Entry 8IXP (X-ray diffraction, 2.45 A resolution); this record covers chains A and C of the 4 polymer chains in the assembly.

Chain A (and C):
Molecule: Glycosyltransferase
Organism: Streptomyces lincolnensis
Notes: chain C of this document is another copy of the same molecule, construct and numbering; everything in this record applies to it too
UniProt: A9Y8T1 (A9Y8T1_STRLN); residues 1-436 here = UniProt positions 1-436
Chain sequence (451 residues; each row starts with the number of its first residue):
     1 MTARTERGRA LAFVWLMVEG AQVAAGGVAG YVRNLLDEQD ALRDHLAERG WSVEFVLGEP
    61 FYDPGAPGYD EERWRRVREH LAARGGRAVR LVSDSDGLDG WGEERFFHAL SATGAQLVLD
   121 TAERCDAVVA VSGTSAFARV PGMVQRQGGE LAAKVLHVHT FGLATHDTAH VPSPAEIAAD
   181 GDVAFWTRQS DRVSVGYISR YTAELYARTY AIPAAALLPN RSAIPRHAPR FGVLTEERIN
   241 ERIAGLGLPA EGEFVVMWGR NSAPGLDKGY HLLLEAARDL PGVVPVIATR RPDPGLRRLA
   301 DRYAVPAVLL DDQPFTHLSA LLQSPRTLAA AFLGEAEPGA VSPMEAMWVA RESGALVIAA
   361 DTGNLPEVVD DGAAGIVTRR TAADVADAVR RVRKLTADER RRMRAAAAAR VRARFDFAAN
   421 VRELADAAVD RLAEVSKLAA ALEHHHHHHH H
Not modelled in the structure: 1-7, 437-451 (chain C: 1-8, 245-253, 439-451)
Sequence notes: expression tag (437-451)

Interface between chain A and chain C:
Pairs across the interface (52; chain A residue first):
  Phe61(A) - Leu119(C)  hydrophobic
  Phe61(A) - Gln147(C)  hydrogen bond (backbone-side chain)
  Arg78(A) - Glu123(C)  salt bridge
  Val89(A) - Gln116(C)
  Val89(A) - Asp120(C)
  Arg90(A) - Gln116(C)  hydrogen bond (backbone-side chain)
  Arg90(A) - Glu123(C)  salt bridge
  Arg90(A) - Leu151(C)
  Leu91(A) - Gln116(C)
  Val92(A) - Gln116(C)  hydrogen bond (backbone-side chain)
  Val92(A) - Leu119(C)  hydrophobic
  Val92(A) - Gln147(C)
  Ser93(A) - Gln147(C)  hydrogen bond (backbone-side chain)
  Asp94(A) - His108(C)  salt bridge
  Asp94(A) - Arg139(C)  salt bridge
  Asp94(A) - Met143(C)
  Asp94(A) - Gln147(C)  hydrogen bond (backbone-side chain)
  Ser95(A) - Arg146(C)
  Ser95(A) - Gln147(C)
  Arg105(A) - His108(C)
  Arg105(A) - Arg139(C)
  His108(A) - Asp94(C)  salt bridge
  His108(A) - Arg105(C)
  His108(A) - His108(C)  hydrogen bond
  His108(A) - Ala109(C)
  Ala109(A) - His108(C)
  Ala112(A) - Val92(C)
  Ala112(A) - Ala109(C)  hydrophobic
  Ala112(A) - Thr113(C)
  Thr113(A) - Ala112(C)
  Thr113(A) - Gln116(C)
  Ala115(A) - Val92(C)  hydrophobic
  Gln116(A) - Val89(C)
  Gln116(A) - Arg90(C)  hydrogen bond (side chain-backbone)
  Gln116(A) - Leu91(C)
  Gln116(A) - Val92(C)  hydrogen bond (side chain-backbone)
  Gln116(A) - Thr113(C)
  Leu119(A) - Phe61(C)  hydrophobic
  Leu119(A) - Val92(C)  hydrophobic
  Asp120(A) - Val89(C)
  Glu123(A) - Arg90(C)  salt bridge
  Arg139(A) - Asp94(C)  salt bridge
  Met143(A) - Asp94(C)
  Arg146(A) - Ser95(C)
  Gln147(A) - Phe61(C)  hydrogen bond (side chain-backbone)
  Gln147(A) - Val92(C)
  Gln147(A) - Ser93(C)  hydrogen bond (side chain-backbone)
  Gln147(A) - Asp94(C)  hydrogen bond (side chain-backbone)
  Gln147(A) - Ser95(C)  hydrogen bond (side chain-backbone)
  Gly148(A) - Phe61(C)
  Leu151(A) - Phe61(C)  hydrophobic
  Leu151(A) - Arg90(C)
Interface residues without a listed pair, chain A (27 interface residues in all): Asp96, Gly97
Interface residues without a listed pair, chain C (27 interface residues in all): Arg78, Asp96, Gly97, Ala115, Gly148

Summary:
The chain A/chain C interface involves 27 residues from each chain; the contacts include 12 hydrogen bonds and
7 salt bridges. Polar pairs include Arg78(A)-Glu123(C), Arg90(A)-Glu123(C) and Asp94(A)-His108(C).
Both chains are Glycosyltransferase (Streptomyces lincolnensis). Entry 8IXP (Apo structure of
glycosyltransferase LmbT wild type) was determined by X-ray diffraction, deposited together with 8IXQ.
